Entry 9DL1 (X-ray diffraction, 2.30 A resolution); this record covers chains B and C of the 8 polymer chains in the assembly.

[Chain B]
Protein: MHC class I antigen, A-2 alpha chain
Source organism: Homo sapiens
UniProtKB: A0A5B8RNS7 (A0A5B8RNS7_HUMAN); residues 1-275 here correspond to UniProt positions 25-299 (UniProt number = residue number + 24)
Chain sequence (276 residues; row label = number of the first residue in the row; numbering starts at 0):
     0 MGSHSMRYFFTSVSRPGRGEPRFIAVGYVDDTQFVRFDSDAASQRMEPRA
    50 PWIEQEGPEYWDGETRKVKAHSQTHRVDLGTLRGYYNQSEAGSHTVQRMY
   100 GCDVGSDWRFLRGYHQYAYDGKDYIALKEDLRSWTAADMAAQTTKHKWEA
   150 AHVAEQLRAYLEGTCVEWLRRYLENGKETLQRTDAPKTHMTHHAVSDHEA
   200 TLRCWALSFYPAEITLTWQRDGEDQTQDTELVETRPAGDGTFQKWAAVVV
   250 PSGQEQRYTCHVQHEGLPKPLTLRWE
Disordered / not traced: 0
Disulfides: C101-C164, C203-C259
Construct notes: initiating methionine (0)

[Chain C]
Protein: Beta-2-microglobulin
Source organism: Homo sapiens
UniProtKB: P61769 (B2MG_HUMAN); residues 1-99 here correspond to UniProt positions 21-119 (UniProt number = residue number + 20)
Chain sequence (100 residues; each row starts with the number of its first residue; numbering starts at 0):
     0 MIQRTPKIQVYSRHPAENGKSNFLNCYVSGFHPSDIEVDLLKNGERIEKV
    50 EHSDLSFSKDWSFYLLYYTEFTPTEKDEYACRVNHVTLSQPKIVKWDRDM
Disordered / not traced: 99
Disulfides: C25-C80
Construct notes: initiating methionine (0)
Curated features (UniProtKB/Swiss-Prot):
  - modified residue: Q2 (Pyrrolidone carboxylic acid)
  - glycosylation: I1 (N-linked (Glc) (glycation) isoleucine), K19 (N-linked (Glc) (glycation) lysine), K41 (N-linked (Glc) (glycation) lysine), K48 (N-linked (Glc) (glycation) lysine), K58 (N-linked (Glc) (glycation) lysine), K91 (N-linked (Glc) (glycation) lysine), K94 (N-linked (Glc) (glycation) lysine)

[Chain B / chain C interface]
Contacting residue pairs (56; chain B residue first):
  F8(B) - S55(C)
  F8(B) - F56(C)
  F9(B) - F56(C)
  T10(B) - L54(C)
  T10(B) - F56(C)
  T10(B) - F62(C)
  V12(B) - S33(C)
  I23(B) - L54(C)
  V25(B) - D53(C)
  V25(B) - L54(C)
  V25(B) - S55(C)
  Y27(B) - S55(C)
  Y27(B) - Y63(C)
  Q32(B) - D53(C)  hydrogen bond
  R35(B) - D53(C)  salt bridge
  R48(B) - D53(C)  salt bridge
  T94(B) - F62(C)
  Q96(B) - H31(C)  hydrogen bond
  Q96(B) - F56(C)
  Q96(B) - W60(C)  hydrogen bond (side chain-backbone)
  Q96(B) - F62(C)
  R97(B) - F56(C)
  M98(B) - F56(C)  hydrophobic
  Q115(B) - W60(C)
  Y116(B) - W60(C)
  A117(B) - W60(C)  hydrophobic
  D119(B) - M0(C)
  D119(B) - H31(C)
  G120(B) - R3(C)  hydrogen bond (backbone-side chain)
  G120(B) - H31(C)
  G120(B) - D59(C)
  G120(B) - W60(C)
  D122(B) - W60(C)  hydrogen bond
  T190(B) - D98(C)  hydrogen bond
  H192(B) - D98(C)  salt bridge
  R202(B) - D98(C)  salt bridge
  W204(B) - D98(C)
  V231(B) - Q8(C)
  E232(B) - K6(C)  salt bridge
  E232(B) - Q8(C)  hydrogen bond (backbone-side chain)
  E232(B) - Y26(C)  hydrogen bond
  E232(B) - S28(C)  hydrogen bond
  R234(B) - Q8(C)  hydrogen bond
  R234(B) - Y10(C)
  R234(B) - Y26(C)
  P235(B) - Y10(C)  hydrogen bond (backbone-side chain)
  P235(B) - N24(C)
  P235(B) - Y26(C)
  A236(B) - R12(C)  hydrogen bond (backbone-side chain)
  A236(B) - N24(C)  hydrogen bond (backbone-side chain)
  G237(B) - R12(C)  hydrogen bond (backbone-side chain)
  D238(B) - R12(C)
  D238(B) - H13(C)
  Q242(B) - Y10(C)
  Q242(B) - S11(C)  hydrogen bond (side chain-backbone)
  Q242(B) - R12(C)  hydrogen bond (side chain-backbone)
Also at the interface, not in a pair above, chain B (35 interface residues in all): K121, L206, T233
Also at the interface, not in a pair above, chain C (25 interface residues in all): P14, D34, L65

[In short]
The interface between chain B and chain C involves 35 residues on one side and 25 on the other; the contacts
include 16 hydrogen bonds and 5 salt bridges. Polar contacts include R35(B)-D53(C), R48(B)-D53(C) and
H192(B)-D98(C).
Here chain B is MHC class I antigen, A-2 alpha chain and chain C is Beta-2-microglobulin, both from Homo
sapiens. Entry 9DL1 (Crystal Structure of HLA-A*02:01/NY-ESO-1 (SLLMWITQV) and a target specific TRACeR-I) was
determined by X-ray diffraction.
